5UHG - chains C and E of the 8 polymer chains in the assembly; structure by X-ray diffraction, 3.97 A resolution.

# Chain C
Protein: DNA-directed RNA polymerase subunit beta
From: Mycobacterium tuberculosis (strain ATCC 25618 / H37Rv)
Notes: EC 2.7.7.6
UniProt: P9WGY9 (RPOB_MYCTU); residues 1-1178 here = UniProt positions 1-1178
Chain sequence (1178 residues; each row starts with the number of its first residue):
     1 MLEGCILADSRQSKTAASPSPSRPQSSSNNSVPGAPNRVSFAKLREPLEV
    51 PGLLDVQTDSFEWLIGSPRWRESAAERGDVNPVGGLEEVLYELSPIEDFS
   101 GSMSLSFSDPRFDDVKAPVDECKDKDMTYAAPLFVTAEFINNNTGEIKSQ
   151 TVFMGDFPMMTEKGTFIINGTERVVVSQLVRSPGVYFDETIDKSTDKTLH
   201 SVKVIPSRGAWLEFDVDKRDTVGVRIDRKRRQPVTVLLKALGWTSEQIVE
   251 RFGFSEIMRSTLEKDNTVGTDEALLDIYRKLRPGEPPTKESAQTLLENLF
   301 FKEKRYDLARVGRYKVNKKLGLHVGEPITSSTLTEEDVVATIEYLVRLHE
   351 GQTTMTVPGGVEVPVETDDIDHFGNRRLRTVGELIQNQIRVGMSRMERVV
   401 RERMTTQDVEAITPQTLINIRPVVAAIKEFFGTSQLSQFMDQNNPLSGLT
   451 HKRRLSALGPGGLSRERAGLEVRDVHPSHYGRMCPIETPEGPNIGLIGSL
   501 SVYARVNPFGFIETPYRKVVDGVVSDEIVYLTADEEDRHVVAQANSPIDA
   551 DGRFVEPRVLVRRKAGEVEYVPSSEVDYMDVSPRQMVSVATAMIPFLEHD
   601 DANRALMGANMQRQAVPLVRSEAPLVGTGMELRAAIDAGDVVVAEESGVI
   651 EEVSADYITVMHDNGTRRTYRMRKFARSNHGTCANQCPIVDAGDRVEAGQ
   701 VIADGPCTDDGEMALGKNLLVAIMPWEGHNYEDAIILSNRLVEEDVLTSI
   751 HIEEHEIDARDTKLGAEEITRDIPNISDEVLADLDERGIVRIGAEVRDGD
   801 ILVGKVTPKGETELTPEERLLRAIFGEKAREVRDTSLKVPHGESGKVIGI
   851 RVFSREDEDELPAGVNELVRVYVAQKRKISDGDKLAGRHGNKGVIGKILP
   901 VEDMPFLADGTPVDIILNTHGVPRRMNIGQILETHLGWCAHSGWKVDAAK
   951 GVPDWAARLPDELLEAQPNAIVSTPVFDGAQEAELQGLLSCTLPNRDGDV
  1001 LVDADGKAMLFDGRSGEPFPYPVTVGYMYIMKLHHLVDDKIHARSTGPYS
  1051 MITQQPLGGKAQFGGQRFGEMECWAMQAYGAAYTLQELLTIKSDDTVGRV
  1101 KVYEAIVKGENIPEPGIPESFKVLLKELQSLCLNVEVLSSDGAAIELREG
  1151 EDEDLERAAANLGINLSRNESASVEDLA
Unresolved in the structure: 1-27, 1154-1178
Curated features (UniProtKB/Swiss-Prot):
  - natural variant: Val423 (V423A: In strain: vr1), Leu436 (L436P: In strain: vr2), Ser437 (S437T: In strain: vr3), Gln438 to Asp441 (sequence variant, change not given here; In strain: RJ49), Gln438 (Q438L: In strain: vr4), Phe439 (F439V: In strain: RJ37), Met440 to Asn443 (deletion: In strain: RJ55), Asp441 (D441V: In strain: vr3), Leu449 to Lys452 (sequence variant, change not given here; In strain: RJ48), His451 (H451D: In strain: vr5; H451L: In strain: SP28; H451N: In strain: vr6; H451P: In strain: vr8; H451Q: In strain: vr1; H451R: In strain: vr7), Ser456 (S456L: In strain: vr11 and RJ37; S456Q: In strain: vr9; S456W: In strain: vr10), Leu458 (L458P: In strain: vr12 and SP22)
  - mutagenesis: Glu138 (E138R: Weakens interaction with TRCF and CarD), Ile147 (I147A: Weakens interaction with TRCF and CarD), Lys148 (K148A: Does not affect association with TRCF, but weakens interaction with CarD), Ser149 (S149A: Does not affect association with TRCF, but weakens interaction with CarD)

# Chain E
Protein: DNA-directed RNA polymerase subunit omega
From: Mycobacterium tuberculosis (strain ATCC 25618 / H37Rv)
Notes: EC 2.7.7.6
UniProt: P9WGY5 (RPOZ_MYCTU); numbering as in UniProt (aligned over 1-110)
Chain sequence (110 residues; each row starts with the number of its first residue):
     1 MSISQSDASLAAVPAVDQFDPSSGASGGYDTPLGITNPPIDELLDRVSSK
    51 YALVIYAAKRARQINDYYNQLGEGILEYVGPLVEPGLQEKPLSIALREIH
   101 ADLLEHTEGE
Unresolved in the structure: 1-27, 109-110

# Interface between chain C and chain E
Residue-residue contacts (11; chain C residue first):
  Tyr1079(C) - Tyr51(E)  hydrogen bond (backbone-side chain)
  Gly1080(C) - Tyr51(E)
  Tyr1083(C) - Ile55(E)  hydrophobic
  Gly1109(C) - Asn65(E)  hydrogen bond (backbone-side chain)
  Gly1109(C) - Asn69(E)  hydrogen bond (backbone-side chain)
  Glu1110(C) - Asn65(E)  hydrogen bond (backbone-side chain)
  Glu1110(C) - Asn69(E)
  Asn1111(C) - Arg62(E)  hydrogen bond (side chain-backbone)
  Asn1111(C) - Asn65(E)  hydrogen bond
  Asn1111(C) - Asp66(E)
  Ile1112(C) - Arg62(E)  hydrogen bond (backbone-side chain)
Interface residues without a listed pair, chain C (8 interface residues in all): Lys1108

# In short
8 residues of chain C and 6 residues of chain E are in contact; the contacts include 7 hydrogen bonds. Polar
pairs include Tyr1079(C)-Tyr51(E), Gly1109(C)-Asn65(E) and Gly1109(C)-Asn69(E). From UniProt: 4 mutagenesis
sites on chain C.
Here chain C is DNA-directed RNA polymerase subunit beta and chain E is DNA-directed RNA polymerase subunit
omega, both from Mycobacterium tuberculosis (strain ATCC 25618 / H37Rv). Entry 5UHG (Crystal structure of
Mycobacterium tuberculosis transcription initiation complex in complex with D-AAP1 and Rifampin) was
determined by X-ray diffraction, deposited together with 5UH5, 5UH6, 5UH8, 5UH9, 5UHA, 5UHB and 4 further
entries.
